PDB entry 6HTP | X-ray diffraction, 3.00 A resolution | chains Q and R of the 28 polymer chains in the assembly

== Chain Q ==
Name: Proteasome subunit alpha type-4
From: Saccharomyces cerevisiae (strain ATCC 204508 / S288c)
Notes: EC 3.4.25.1
UniProt: P40303 (PSA4_YEAST); residues -1 to 252 here correspond to UniProt positions 1-254 (UniProt number = residue number + 2)
Sequence (254 residues; each row starts with the number of its first residue; numbers below 1 keep their minus sign (Met-1 is residue -1)):
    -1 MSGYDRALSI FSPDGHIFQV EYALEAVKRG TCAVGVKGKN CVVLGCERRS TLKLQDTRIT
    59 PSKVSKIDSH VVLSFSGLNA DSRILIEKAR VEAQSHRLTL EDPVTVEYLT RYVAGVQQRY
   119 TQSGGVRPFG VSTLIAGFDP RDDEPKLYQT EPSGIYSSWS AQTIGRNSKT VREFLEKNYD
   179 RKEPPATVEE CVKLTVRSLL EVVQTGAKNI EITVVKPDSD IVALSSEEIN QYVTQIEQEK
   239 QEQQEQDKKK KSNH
Unresolved in the structure: -1 to 0, 241-252
Swiss-Prot annotation at these positions:
  - modified residue: Thr58 (Phosphothreonine)

== Chain R ==
Name: Proteasome subunit alpha type-5
From: Saccharomyces cerevisiae (strain ATCC 204508 / S288c)
Notes: EC 3.4.25.1
UniProt: P32379 (PSA5_YEAST); residues -7 to 252 here correspond to UniProt positions 1-260 (UniProt number = residue number + 8)
Sequence (260 residues; numbered -7 to 252; the number before each row is that of its first residue; numbers below 1 keep their minus sign (Met-7 is residue -7)):
    -7 MFLTRSEYDR GVSTFSPEGR LFQVEYSLEA IKLGSTAIGI ATKEGVVLGV EKRATSPLLE
    53 SDSIEKIVEI DRHIGCAMSG LTADARSMIE HARTAAVTHN LYYDEDINVE SLTQSVCDLA
   113 LRFGEGASGE ERLMSRPFGV ALLIAGHDAD DGYQLFHAEP SGTFYRYNAK AIGSGSEGAQ
   173 AELLNEWHSS LTLKEAELLV LKILKQVMEE KLDENNAQLS CITKQDGFKI YDNEKTAELI
   233 KELKEKEAAE SPEEADVEMS
Unresolved in the structure: -7 to 0, 118-124, 243-252

== Chain Q / chain R interface ==
Contacting residue pairs (62; chain Q residue first):
  Asp3(Q) - Glu117(R)
  Arg4(Q) - Glu117(R)
  Ala5(Q) - Val4(R)  hydrophobic
  Ala5(Q) - Glu117(R)
  Ala5(Q) - Ser127(R)
  Ser7(Q) - Ser127(R)
  Ser7(Q) - Arg128(R)
  Ile8(Q) - Asp1(R)
  Ile8(Q) - Gln15(R)
  Phe9(Q) - Gln15(R)
  Phe9(Q) - Tyr18(R)  hydrophobic
  Phe9(Q) - Ser19(R)
  Phe9(Q) - Ala22(R)  hydrophobic
  Phe9(Q) - Leu73(R)  hydrophobic
  Phe9(Q) - Arg128(R)
  Phe9(Q) - Pro129(R)
  Phe9(Q) - Gly131(R)
  Ser10(Q) - Tyr18(R)
  Pro11(Q) - Tyr18(R)  hydrophobic
  Pro11(Q) - Glu21(R)
  Asp12(Q) - Glu21(R)
  Gly13(Q) - Tyr18(R)
  Gly13(Q) - Glu21(R)
  Gly13(Q) - Ala22(R)
  His14(Q) - Leu25(R)
  Ile15(Q) - Leu73(R)  hydrophobic
  Ile15(Q) - Arg128(R)
  Lys35(Q) - Glu52(R)  salt bridge
  Gln116(Q) - Ala75(R)
  Gln116(Q) - Asp76(R)
  Thr119(Q) - Arg128(R)  hydrogen bond (backbone-side chain)
  Gln120(Q) - Met126(R)
  Gln120(Q) - Ser127(R)  hydrogen bond (backbone-backbone)
  Gln120(Q) - Arg128(R)
  Gln120(Q) - Pro129(R)
  Gln120(Q) - Phe130(R)
  Ser121(Q) - Ser127(R)
  Gly122(Q) - Ser127(R)
  Ser151(Q) - Ala75(R)
  Gly152(Q) - Ala75(R)
  Ile153(Q) - Ala75(R)
  Ser155(Q) - Leu51(R)
  Ser155(Q) - Ser55(R)
  Ser156(Q) - Leu51(R)
  Ser156(Q) - Glu52(R)  hydrogen bond (backbone-backbone)
  Ser156(Q) - Ser55(R)  hydrogen bond (backbone-side chain)
  Trp157(Q) - Ser48(R)
  Trp157(Q) - Leu50(R)
  Trp157(Q) - Leu51(R)
  Trp157(Q) - Glu52(R)
  Ser158(Q) - Leu50(R)  hydrogen bond (backbone-backbone)
  Ser158(Q) - Glu52(R)  hydrogen bond
  Ala159(Q) - Leu50(R)
  Leu173(Q) - Leu50(R)  hydrophobic
  Glu174(Q) - Ser48(R)  hydrogen bond
  Glu174(Q) - Pro49(R)
  Glu174(Q) - Leu50(R)
  Tyr177(Q) - Leu50(R)  hydrophobic
  Arg179(Q) - Pro49(R)  hydrogen bond (side chain-backbone)
  Arg179(Q) - Leu50(R)  hydrogen bond (side chain-backbone)
  Arg179(Q) - Leu51(R)  hydrogen bond (side chain-backbone)
  Arg179(Q) - Glu52(R)
Interface residues without a listed pair, chain Q (31 interface residues in all): Arg170
Interface residues without a listed pair, chain R (26 interface residues in all): Thr47, Thr74

== In short ==
Chain Q and chain R form an interface of 31 and 26 residues respectively; the contacts include 10 hydrogen
bonds and 1 salt bridge. Polar contacts include Lys35(Q)-Glu52(R), Thr119(Q)-Arg128(R) and Ser156(Q)-Ser55(R).
Here chain Q is Proteasome subunit alpha type-4 and chain R is Proteasome subunit alpha type-5, both from
Saccharomyces cerevisiae (strain ATCC 204508 / S288c). Entry 6HTP (Yeast 20S proteasome with human beta2c
(S171G) in complex with 7) was determined by X-ray diffraction together with 6HTB, 6HTC, 6HTD, 6HTR, 6HUB,
6HUC and 30 further entries from the same study.
